8FIX - chains T and D of the 8 polymer chains in the assembly; structure by electron microscopy, 3.90 A resolution.

Chain T:
Molecule: Template DNA
Sequence (23 nucleotides; each row starts with the number of its first residue):
     1 GGGTTATGCG TTGAATTGTC CGG

Chain D:
Molecule: DNA-directed RNA polymerase subunit beta'
From: Escherichia coli K-12
Notes: EC 2.7.7.6
UniProt: P0A8T7 (RPOC_ECOLI); numbering as in UniProt (aligned over 1-1407)
Chain sequence (1407 residues; row label = number of the first residue in the row):
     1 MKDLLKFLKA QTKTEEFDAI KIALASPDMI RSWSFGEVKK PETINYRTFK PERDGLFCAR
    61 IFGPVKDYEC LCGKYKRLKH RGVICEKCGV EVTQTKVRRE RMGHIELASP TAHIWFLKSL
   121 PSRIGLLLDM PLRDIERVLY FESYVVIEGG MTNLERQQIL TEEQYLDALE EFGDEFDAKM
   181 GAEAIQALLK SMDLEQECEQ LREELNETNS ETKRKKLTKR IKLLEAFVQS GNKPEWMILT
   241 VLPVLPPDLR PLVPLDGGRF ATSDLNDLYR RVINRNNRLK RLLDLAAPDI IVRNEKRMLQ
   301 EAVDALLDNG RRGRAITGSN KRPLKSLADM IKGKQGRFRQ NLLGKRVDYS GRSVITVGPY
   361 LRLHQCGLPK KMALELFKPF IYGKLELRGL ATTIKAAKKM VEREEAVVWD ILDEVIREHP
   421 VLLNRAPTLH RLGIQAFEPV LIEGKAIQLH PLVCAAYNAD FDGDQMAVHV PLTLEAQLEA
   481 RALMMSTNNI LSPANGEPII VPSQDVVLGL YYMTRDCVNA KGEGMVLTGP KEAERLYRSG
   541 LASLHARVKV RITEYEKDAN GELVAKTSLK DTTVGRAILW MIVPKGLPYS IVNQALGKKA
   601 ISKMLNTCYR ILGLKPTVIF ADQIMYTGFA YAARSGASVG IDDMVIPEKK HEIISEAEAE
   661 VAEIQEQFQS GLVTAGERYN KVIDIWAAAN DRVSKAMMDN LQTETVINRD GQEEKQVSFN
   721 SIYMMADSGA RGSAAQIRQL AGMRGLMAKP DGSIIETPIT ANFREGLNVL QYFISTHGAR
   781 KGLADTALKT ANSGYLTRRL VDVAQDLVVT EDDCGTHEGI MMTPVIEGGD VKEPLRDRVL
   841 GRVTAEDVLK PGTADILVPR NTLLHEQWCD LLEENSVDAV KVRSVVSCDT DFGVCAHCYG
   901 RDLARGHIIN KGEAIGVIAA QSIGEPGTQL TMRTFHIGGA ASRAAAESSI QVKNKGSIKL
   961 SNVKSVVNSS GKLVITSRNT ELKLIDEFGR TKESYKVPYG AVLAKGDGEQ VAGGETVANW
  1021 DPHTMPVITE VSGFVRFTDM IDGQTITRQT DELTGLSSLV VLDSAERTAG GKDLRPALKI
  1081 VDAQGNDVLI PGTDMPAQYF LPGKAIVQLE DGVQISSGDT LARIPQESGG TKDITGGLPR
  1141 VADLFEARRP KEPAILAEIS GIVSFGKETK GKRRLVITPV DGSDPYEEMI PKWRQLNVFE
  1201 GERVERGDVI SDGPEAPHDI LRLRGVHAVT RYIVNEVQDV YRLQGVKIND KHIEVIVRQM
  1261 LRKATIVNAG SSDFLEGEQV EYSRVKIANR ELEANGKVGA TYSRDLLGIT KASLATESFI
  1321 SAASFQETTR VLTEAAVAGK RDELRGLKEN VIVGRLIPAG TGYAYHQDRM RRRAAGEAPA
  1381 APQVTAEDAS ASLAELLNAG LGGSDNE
Unresolved in the structure: 1-15, 936-947, 1125-1134, 1374-1407
Bound ions: Zn2+ site 1: Cys72, Cys85, Cys88; Mg2+: Asp460, Asp464; Zn2+ site 2: Cys814, Cys888, Cys895, Cys898
Swiss-Prot annotation at these positions:
  - binding site (Zn(2+)): Cys70, Cys72, Cys85, Cys88, Cys814, Cys888, Cys895, Cys898
  - binding site (Mg(2+)): Asp460, Asp462, Asp464
  - modified residue: Lys983 (N6-acetyllysine)
  - mutagenesis: Gln504 (Q504P: Resistant to antibiotics salinamide A and B), Asn690 (N690D: Resistant to antibiotics salinamide A and B), Met697 (M697V: Resistant to antibiotics salinamide A and B), Ala735 (A735T: Resistant to antibiotics salinamide A and B), Arg738 (R738C/H/P/S: Resistant to antibiotics salinamide A and B), Ala748 (A748E: Resistant to antibiotics salinamide A and B), Pro758 (P758S/T: Resistant to antibiotics salinamide A and B), Phe763 (F763C: Resistant to antibiotics salinamide A and B), Ser775 (S775A: Resistant to antibiotics salinamide A and B), Ala779 (A779T/V: Resistant to antibiotics salinamide A and B), Arg780 (R780C: Resistant to antibiotics salinamide A and B), Gly782 (G782A/C: Resistant to antibiotics salinamide A and B), 1 further mutagenesis entry in UniProt

Interface between chain T and chain D:
Residue-residue contacts (24; chain T residue first):
  DG3(T) with Ser210(D), phosphate contact; Glu211(D), phosphate contact; Thr212(D), hydrogen bond to the phosphate
  DC9(T) with Lys118(D), hydrogen bond to the phosphate
  DG10(T) with Lys118(D), salt bridge to the phosphate; Arg311(D), hydrogen bond to the phosphate
  DT11(T) with Arg311(D), salt bridge to the phosphate; Lys332(D), salt bridge to the phosphate
  DT12(T) with Lys332(D), phosphate contact; Gly333(D), phosphate contact; Gln1326(D), sugar contact
  DG13(T) with Lys334(D), salt bridge to the phosphate; Arg339(D), salt bridge to the phosphate; Tyr795(D), phosphate contact
  DA14(T) with Lys334(D), salt bridge to the phosphate; Thr790(D), base contact; Ala791(D), base contact; Gly794(D), sugar contact; Tyr795(D), sugar contact
  DA15(T) with Lys334(D), salt bridge to the phosphate
  DT16(T) with Ala426(D), sugar contact
  DT17(T) with Arg346(D), salt bridge to the phosphate; Gln465(D), sugar contact
  DG23(T) with Leu255(D), base contact
Also at the interface, not in a pair above, chain D (22 interface residues in all): Arg322, Arg352, Pro427, Glu1327

Overview:
Chain T and chain D form an interface of 11 and 22 residues respectively, with 3 hydrogen bonds and 8 salt
bridges. Among the polar pairs are DG3(T)-Thr212(D), DC9(T)-Lys118(D) and DG10(T)-Arg311(D).
Here chain T is Template DNA and chain D is DNA-directed RNA polymerase subunit beta' (Escherichia coli K-12).
Entry 8FIX (Cryo-EM structure of E. coli RNA polymerase backtracked elongation complex harboring a terminal
mismatch) was determined by electron microscopy, deposited together with 8FIY.
